PDB entry 1WEK | X-ray diffraction, 2.20 A resolution | chains A and C of the 6 polymer chains in the assembly

Chain A (and C):
Molecule: hypothetical protein TT1465
From: Thermus thermophilus
Notes: chain C of this document is another copy of the same molecule, construct and numbering; everything in this record applies to it too
UniProtKB: Q5SHT6 (Q5SHT6_THET8); numbering as in UniProt (aligned over 1-217)
Chain sequence (217 residues; each row starts with the number of its first residue):
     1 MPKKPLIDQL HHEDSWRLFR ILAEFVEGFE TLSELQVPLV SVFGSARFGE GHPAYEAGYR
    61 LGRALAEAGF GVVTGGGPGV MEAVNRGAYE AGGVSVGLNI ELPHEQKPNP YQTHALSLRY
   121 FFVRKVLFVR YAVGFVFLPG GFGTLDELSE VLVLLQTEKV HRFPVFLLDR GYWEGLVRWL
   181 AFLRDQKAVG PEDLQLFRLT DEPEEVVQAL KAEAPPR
Not modelled in the structure: 1-4, 213-217 (chain C: 1, 103-107, 213-217)
Modified positions: Mse1 (selenomethionine); Mse81 (selenomethionine; parent Met)
Reported in the primary citation:
  - catalytic residues: Arg124, Thr144, Glu147 (proposed by the authors, not directly observed)

How chain A and chain C interact:
Residue-residue contacts (8):
  Leu6(A) with His11(C); Glu13(C)
  Leu10(A) with Glu13(C); Asp14(C)
  Ser15(A) with Trp16(C), hydrogen bond (backbone-side chain)
  Leu18(A) with Trp16(C), hydrophobic
  Phe19(A) with Trp16(C), hydrophobic
  Leu22(A) with Trp16(C), hydrophobic
Also at the interface, not in a pair above, chain A (9 interface residues in all): Ile7, Glu13, Trp16

Summary:
9 residues of chain A and 4 residues of chain C are in contact, with 1 hydrogen bond. Its one hydrogen-bonded
contact is Ser15(A)-Trp16(C). The paper reports catalytic residues Arg124(A), Thr144(A) and Glu147(A).
Chain A and chain C are both hypothetical protein TT1465 (Thermus thermophilus); the structure, Crystal
structure of the conserved hypothetical protein TT1465 from Thermus thermophilus HB8, was determined by X-ray
diffraction (same publication as 1WEH).
